8RUC - chains A and L of the 8 polymer chains in the assembly; structure by X-ray diffraction, 1.60 A resolution.

[Chain A]
Molecule: Ribulose-1,5-bisphosphate carboxylase/oxygenase
From: Spinacia oleracea
Notes: EC 4.1.1.39
UniProtKB: P00875 (RBL_SPIOL); numbering as in UniProt (aligned over 1-475)
Amino-acid sequence (475 residues; each row starts with the number of its first residue):
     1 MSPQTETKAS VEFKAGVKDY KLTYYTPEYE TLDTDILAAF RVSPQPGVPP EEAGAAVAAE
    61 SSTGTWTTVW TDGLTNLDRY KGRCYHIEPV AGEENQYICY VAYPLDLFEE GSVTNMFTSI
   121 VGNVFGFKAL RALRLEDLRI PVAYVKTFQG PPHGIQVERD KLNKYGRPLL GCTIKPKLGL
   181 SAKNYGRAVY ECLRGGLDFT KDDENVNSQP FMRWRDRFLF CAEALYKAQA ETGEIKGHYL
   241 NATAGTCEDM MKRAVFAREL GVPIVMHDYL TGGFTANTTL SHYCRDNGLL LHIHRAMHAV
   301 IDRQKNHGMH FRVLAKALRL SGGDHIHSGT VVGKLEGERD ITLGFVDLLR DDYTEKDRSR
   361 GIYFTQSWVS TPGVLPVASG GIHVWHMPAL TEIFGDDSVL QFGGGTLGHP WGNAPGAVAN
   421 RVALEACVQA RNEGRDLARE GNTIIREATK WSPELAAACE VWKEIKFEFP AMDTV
Not modelled in the structure: 1-8
Construct notes: conflict K201 (Lys in P00875)
Modified residues: K201 (lysine nz-carboxylic acid; KCX)
Bound ions: Mg2+: K201, D203, E204 (together with 2-carboxyarabinitol-1,5-diphosphate)
Residues lining bound ligands:
  - 2-carboxyarabinitol-1,5-diphosphate (CAP), molecule 1: E60, T65, W66, N123
  - 2-carboxyarabinitol-1,5-diphosphate (CAP), molecule 2: T173, K175, K177, K201, D203, E204, H294, R295, H298, H327, G329, K334, L335, S379, G380, G381, Q401, F402, G403, G404
Swiss-Prot annotation at these positions:
  - active site (Proton acceptor): K175, H294
  - binding site (substrate): T65, N123, T173, K177, E204, H294, R295, H327, K334, S379, G381, G403, G404
  - binding site (Mg(2+)): K201, D203, E204
  - site: K14 (Not N6-methylated), K334 (Transition state stabilizer)
  - modified residue: P3 (N-acetylproline), K201 (N6-carboxylysine)

[Chain L]
Molecule: Ribulose-1,5-bisphosphate carboxylase/oxygenase
From: Spinacia oleracea
Notes: EC 4.1.1.39
UniProtKB: P00870 (RBS1_SPIOL); residues 1-123 here correspond to UniProt positions 58-180 (UniProt number = residue number + 57)
Amino-acid sequence (123 residues; each row starts with the number of its first residue):
     1 MQVWPILNLK KYETLSYLPP LTTDQLARQV DYLLNNKWVP CLEFETDHGF VYREHHNSPG
    61 YYDGRYWTMW KLPMFGCTDP AQVLNELEEC KKEYPNAFIR IIGFDSNREV QCISFIAYKP
   121 AGY
Construct notes: conflict Q2 (Lys59 in P00870), I6 (Thr63 in P00870), L7 (Gln64 in P00870), L9 (Met66 in P00870), K11 (Arg68 in P00870), E109 (Gln166 in P00870), I113 (Val170 in P00870)

[Interface between chain A and chain L]
Contacting residue pairs (36):
  G179(A) - E109(L)
  L180(A) - E109(L)
  S181(A) - E109(L)  hydrogen bond (backbone-side chain)
  K183(A) - Y66(L)  hydrogen bond (backbone-side chain)
  K183(A) - Q111(L)
  N184(A) - E109(L)
  G186(A) - Y66(L)
  R187(A) - E43(L)  salt bridge
  R187(A) - Y66(L)  hydrogen bond (backbone-side chain)
  R187(A) - M69(L)
  R187(A) - F104(L)
  R187(A) - Q111(L)  hydrogen bond
  Y190(A) - W67(L)
  Y190(A) - T68(L)
  E191(A) - T68(L)
  E191(A) - M69(L)  hydrogen bond (side chain-backbone)
  R194(A) - T68(L)
  L219(A) - G60(L)
  L219(A) - Y61(L)  hydrophobic
  F220(A) - R65(L)
  F220(A) - Y66(L)
  E223(A) - Y61(L)
  E223(A) - Y62(L)
  E223(A) - G64(L)  hydrogen bond (side chain-backbone)
  E223(A) - R65(L)  salt bridge
  E223(A) - Y66(L)  hydrogen bond (side chain-backbone)
  A224(A) - Y66(L)  hydrophobic
  Y226(A) - H55(L)
  Y226(A) - Y61(L)
  K227(A) - E45(L)  salt bridge
  K227(A) - Y66(L)  hydrogen bond (side chain-backbone)
  E259(A) - H56(L)  hydrogen bond (backbone-side chain)
  L260(A) - H56(L)
  P410(A) - L72(L)
  W411(A) - L72(L)
  G412(A) - L72(L)
Also at the interface, not in a pair above, chain A (23 interface residues in all): A182, A222
Also at the interface, not in a pair above, chain L (22 interface residues in all): S58, P59, D63, K71, I102

[In short]
The interface between chain A and chain L involves 23 residues on one side and 22 on the other, with 9
hydrogen bonds and 3 salt bridges. Polar contacts include R187(A)-E43(L), E223(A)-R65(L) and K227(A)-E45(L).
Ligands of chain A: 2-carboxyarabinitol-1,5-diphosphate.
Here chain A is Ribulose-1,5-bisphosphate carboxylase/oxygenase and chain L is Ribulose-1,5-bisphosphate
carboxylase/oxygenase, both from Spinacia oleracea. Entry 8RUC (Activated spinach rubisco complexed with
2-carboxyarabinitol bisphosphate) was determined by X-ray diffraction.
